Entry 5L5J (X-ray diffraction, 2.90 A resolution); this record covers chains M and b of the 28 polymer chains in the assembly.

== Chain M ==
Name: Proteasome subunit beta type-7
Organism: Saccharomyces cerevisiae (strain ATCC 204508 / S288c)
Notes: EC 3.4.25.1
UniProt: P30657 (PSB7_YEAST); residues -12 to 233 here correspond to UniProt positions 21-266 (UniProt number = residue number + 33)
Chain sequence (246 residues; each row starts with the number of its first residue; numbers below 1 keep their minus sign (Thr-12 is residue -12)):
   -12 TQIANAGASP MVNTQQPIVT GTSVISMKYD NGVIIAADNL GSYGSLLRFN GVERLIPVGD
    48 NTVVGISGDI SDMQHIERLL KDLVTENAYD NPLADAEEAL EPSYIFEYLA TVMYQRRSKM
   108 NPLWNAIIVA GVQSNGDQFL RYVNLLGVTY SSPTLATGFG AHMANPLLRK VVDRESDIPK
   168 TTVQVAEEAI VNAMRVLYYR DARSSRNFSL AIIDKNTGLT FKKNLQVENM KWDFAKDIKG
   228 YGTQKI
Disordered / not traced: -12 to 0

== Chain b ==
Name: Proteasome subunit beta type-1
Organism: Saccharomyces cerevisiae (strain ATCC 204508 / S288c)
Notes: EC 3.4.25.1
UniProt: P38624 (PSB1_YEAST); residues 1-196 here correspond to UniProt positions 20-215 (UniProt number = residue number + 19)
Chain sequence (196 residues; row label = number of the first residue in the row):
     1 TSIMAVTFKD GVILGADSRT TTGAYIANRV TDKLTRVHDK IWCCRSGSAA DTQAIADIVQ
    61 YHLELYTSQY GTPSTETAAS VFKELCYENK DNLTAGIIVA GYDDKNKGEV YTIPLGGSVH
   121 KLPYAIAGSG STFIYGYCDK NFRENMSKEE TVDFIKHSLS QAIKWDGSSG GVIRMVVLTA
   181 AGVERLIFYP DEYEQL
Swiss-Prot annotation at these positions:
  - active site: Thr1 (Nucleophile)

== Chain M / chain b interface ==
Pairs across the interface (59; chain M residue first):
  Ser32(M) - Trp165(b)
  Ser32(M) - Asp166(b)
  Ser32(M) - Gly167(b)  hydrogen bond (backbone-backbone)
  Leu33(M) - Phe133(b)  hydrophobic
  Leu33(M) - Trp165(b)
  Leu34(M) - Lys164(b)
  Leu34(M) - Trp165(b)  hydrogen bond (backbone-backbone)
  Leu34(M) - Gly167(b)
  Arg35(M) - Trp165(b)
  Phe146(M) - Ala24(b)
  Phe146(M) - Tyr25(b)
  Tyr185(M) - Glu194(b)  hydrogen bond
  Tyr186(M) - Ile26(b)
  Tyr186(M) - Arg29(b)
  Arg187(M) - Ala24(b)
  Arg187(M) - Tyr25(b)
  Arg187(M) - Ile26(b)  hydrogen bond (backbone-backbone)
  Arg187(M) - Ala27(b)  hydrogen bond (side chain-backbone)
  Arg187(M) - Arg29(b)
  Asp188(M) - Ala24(b)
  Asp188(M) - Ile26(b)
  Ala189(M) - Arg19(b)
  Ala189(M) - Ala24(b)  hydrogen bond (backbone-backbone)
  Ala189(M) - Ile26(b)
  Ala189(M) - Gly167(b)
  Arg190(M) - Gly167(b)
  Arg193(M) - Asp191(b)  salt bridge
  Arg193(M) - Glu194(b)  salt bridge
  Lys218(M) - Arg29(b)  hydrogen bond (backbone-side chain)
  Trp219(M) - Arg29(b)
  Trp219(M) - Gly171(b)
  Trp219(M) - Val172(b)  hydrophobic
  Trp219(M) - Tyr189(b)
  Trp219(M) - Pro190(b)
  Asp220(M) - Tyr189(b)  hydrogen bond
  Phe221(M) - Arg29(b)
  Ala222(M) - Val30(b)  hydrophobic
  Ala222(M) - Arg174(b)  hydrogen bond (backbone-side chain)
  Ala222(M) - Ile187(b)
  Lys223(M) - Ile187(b)
  Lys223(M) - Tyr189(b)
  Ile225(M) - Val30(b)  hydrophobic
  Ile225(M) - Arg174(b)
  Lys226(M) - Asp32(b)
  Gly227(M) - Asp32(b)  hydrogen bond (backbone-side chain)
  Tyr228(M) - Thr35(b)
  Tyr228(M) - Arg45(b)
  Tyr228(M) - Gln53(b)  hydrogen bond (side chain-backbone)
  Tyr228(M) - Ala56(b)
  Tyr228(M) - Asp57(b)  hydrogen bond
  Gln231(M) - Asp32(b)
  Gln231(M) - Leu34(b)
  Gln231(M) - Thr35(b)
  Gln231(M) - Arg36(b)  hydrogen bond (side chain-backbone)
  Gln231(M) - Trp42(b)
  Gln231(M) - Arg185(b)
  Ile233(M) - Arg36(b)
  Ile233(M) - Trp42(b)
  Ile233(M) - Arg185(b)  hydrogen bond (backbone-side chain)
Other interface residues (no listed pair), chain M (26 interface residues in all): Asn37, Met150
Other interface residues (no listed pair), chain b (35 interface residues in all): Thr21, Gly23, Asn28, Ile163, Ser168

== In short ==
26 residues of chain M and 35 residues of chain b are in contact, with 14 hydrogen bonds and 2 salt bridges.
Polar pairs include Arg193(M)-Asp191(b), Arg193(M)-Glu194(b) and Tyr185(M)-Glu194(b). Curated annotation
(UniProt) lists active-site residue Thr1(b) on chain b.
Here chain M is Proteasome subunit beta type-7 and chain b is Proteasome subunit beta type-1, both from
Saccharomyces cerevisiae (strain ATCC 204508 / S288c). Entry 5L5J (Yeast 20S proteasome with human beta5i
(1-138) and human beta6 (97-111; 118-133) in complex with epoxyketone ...) was determined by X-ray diffraction
together with 5L52, 5L54, 5L55, 5L5A, 5L5B, 5L5D and 30 further entries from the same study.
